Entry 9E26 (electron microscopy, 2.80 A resolution); this record covers chains A and F of the 6 polymer chains in the assembly.

Chain A (and F):
Name: CpaF
From: Caulobacter vibrioides
Notes: chain F of this document is another copy of the same molecule, construct and numbering; everything in this record applies to it too
UniProt: Q9L714 (Q9L714_CAUVI); residues 1-501 here = UniProt positions 1-501
Chain sequence (501 residues; row label = number of the first residue in the row):
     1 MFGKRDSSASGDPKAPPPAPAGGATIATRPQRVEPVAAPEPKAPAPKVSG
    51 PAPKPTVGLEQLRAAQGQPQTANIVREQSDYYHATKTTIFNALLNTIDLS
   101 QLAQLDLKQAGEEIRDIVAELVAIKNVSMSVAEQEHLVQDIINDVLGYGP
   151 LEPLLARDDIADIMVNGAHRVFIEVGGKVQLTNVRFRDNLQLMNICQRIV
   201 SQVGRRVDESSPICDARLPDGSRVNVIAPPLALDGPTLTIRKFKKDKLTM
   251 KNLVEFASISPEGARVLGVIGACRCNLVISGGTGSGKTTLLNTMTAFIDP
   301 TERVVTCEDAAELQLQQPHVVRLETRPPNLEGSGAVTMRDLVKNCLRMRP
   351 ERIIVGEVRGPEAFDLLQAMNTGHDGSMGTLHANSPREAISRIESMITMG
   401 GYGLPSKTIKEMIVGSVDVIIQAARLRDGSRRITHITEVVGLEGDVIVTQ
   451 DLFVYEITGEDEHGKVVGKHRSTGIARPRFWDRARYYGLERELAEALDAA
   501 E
Disordered / not traced: 1-79
Bound ions: Mg2+: Thr288 (together with ATP)
Residues lining bound ligands: ATP (adenosine-5'-triphosphate): Arg217, Arg223, Lys244, Leu248, Leu253, Phe256, Ser258, Gly282, Thr283, Gly284, Ser285, Gly286, Lys287, Thr288, Thr289, Glu312, Glu357, Arg431
From the paper describing this entry:
  - binding site for ATP: Arg217, Arg223, Lys287, Arg347
  - Mg2+ coordination: Thr288
  - binding site for the ligand ADP: Lys287
  - conformationally variable residues (side-chain flip): Arg347

How chain A and chain F interact:
Contacting residue pairs (61):
  Asp162(A) - Arg349(F)  salt bridge
  Met164(A) - Arg303(F)
  Met164(A) - Arg349(F)
  Asn166(A) - Arg303(F)  hydrogen bond
  Asn166(A) - His319(F)  hydrogen bond
  Asn166(A) - Val321(F)
  Arg170(A) - Pro318(F)  hydrogen bond (side chain-backbone)
  Phe172(A) - Pro318(F)
  Phe172(A) - His319(F)
  Glu174(A) - Arg349(F)  salt bridge
  Val179(A) - His319(F)
  Val179(A) - Arg349(F)
  Asn189(A) - Val203(F)
  Glu209(A) - Arg326(F)  hydrogen bond (backbone-side chain)
  Ser210(A) - Arg326(F)  hydrogen bond (backbone-side chain)
  Pro212(A) - Arg326(F)
  Ile213(A) - Val336(F)  hydrophobic
  Ile213(A) - Asn344(F)
  Asp215(A) - Arg347(F)  salt bridge
  Asn225(A) - Asn344(F)  hydrogen bond
  Asn225(A) - Met348(F)
  Ile227(A) - Leu323(F)  hydrophobic
  Ile227(A) - Asn344(F)
  Ile227(A) - Met348(F)  hydrophobic
  Leu231(A) - Arg322(F)
  Leu231(A) - Leu323(F)
  Leu231(A) - Glu324(F)  hydrogen bond (backbone-backbone)
  Leu231(A) - Arg326(F)
  Leu231(A) - Val336(F)  hydrophobic
  Ala232(A) - Arg322(F)
  Leu233(A) - Ala311(F)  hydrophobic
  Leu233(A) - Arg322(F)  hydrogen bond (backbone-backbone)
  Leu233(A) - Glu324(F)
  Asp234(A) - Arg322(F)  salt bridge
  Thr237(A) - Val321(F)
  Thr239(A) - Arg303(F)
  Thr239(A) - Met348(F)
  Arg241(A) - Arg349(F)
  Thr283(A) - Leu346(F)
  Thr283(A) - Arg347(F)  hydrogen bond
  Asn384(A) - Gln368(F)  hydrogen bond
  Ser385(A) - Leu404(F)
  Glu388(A) - Phe364(F)
  Glu388(A) - Tyr402(F)
  Ser391(A) - Gly401(F)
  Ser391(A) - Tyr402(F)
  Ser391(A) - Gly403(F)
  Arg425(A) - Asn371(F)
  Arg425(A) - Thr372(F)
  Leu426(A) - Asn371(F)
  Leu426(A) - Thr372(F)
  Leu426(A) - Gly373(F)
  Arg427(A) - Asn276(F)
  Arg427(A) - Met370(F)
  Arg427(A) - Asn371(F)  hydrogen bond (backbone-backbone)
  Arg427(A) - Gly373(F)
  Arg427(A) - Asp375(F)
  Arg427(A) - Gly415(F)  hydrogen bond (side chain-backbone)
  Arg427(A) - Ser416(F)  hydrogen bond (side chain-backbone)
  Arg427(A) - Asp418(F)  salt bridge
  Arg427(A) - Arg483(F)
Other interface residues (no listed pair), chain A (35 interface residues in all): Pro230, Arg387, Gly429, Glu462, His463
Other interface residues (no listed pair), chain F (38 interface residues in all): Arg205, Val320, Leu341, Arg479, Arg485, Tyr486
The authors on this interface:
  - specific contacts: Asp215(A)-Arg347(F)

Summary:
35 residues of chain A and 38 residues of chain F are in contact; the contacts include 13 hydrogen bonds and 5
salt bridges. Polar contacts include Asp162(A)-Arg349(F), Glu174(A)-Arg349(F) and Asp215(A)-Arg347(F). The
paper describes a contact between Asp215(A) and Arg347(F). From the paper: a binding site for ATP at
Arg217(A), Arg223(A) and Lys287(A) among others; a binding site for the ligand ADP at Lys287(A).
Chain A and chain F are both CpaF (Caulobacter vibrioides); the structure, Compact structure of CpaF with two
ATPs and two ADPs (Under-saturated ATP/ADP dataset), was determined by electron microscopy, deposited together
with 9E24, 9E25, 9E27 and 9E29.
